6ICR - chains B and C of the 4 polymer chains in the assembly; structure by X-ray diffraction, 2.04 A resolution.

[Chain B (and C)]
Name: Coronin-like protein
Source organism: Leishmania donovani
Notes: chain C of this document is another copy of the same molecule, construct and numbering; everything in this record applies to it too
Reference sequence: Q3T1U8 (Q3T1U8_LEIDO); numbering as in UniProt (aligned over 459-510)
Amino-acid sequence (53 residues; numbered 458 to 510; the number before each row is that of its first residue):
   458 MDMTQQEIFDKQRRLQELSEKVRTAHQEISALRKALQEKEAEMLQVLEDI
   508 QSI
Construct notes: initiating methionine (458); engineered mutation Ala482 (Cys in Q3T1U8), Ser509 (Thr in Q3T1U8)

[Chain B / chain C interface]
Pairs across the interface - 11 pairs, chain B then chain C:
  Met458(B) - Gln462(C)
  Asp459(B) - Gln462(C)  hydrogen bond (backbone-side chain)
  Met460(B) - Gln462(C)
  Ile465(B) - Thr461(C)
  Ile465(B) - Gln462(C)
  Ile465(B) - Ile465(C)  hydrophobic
  Lys468(B) - Ile465(C)
  Glu497(B) - Leu493(C)
  Glu497(B) - Glu497(C)
  Leu504(B) - Met500(C)  hydrophobic
  Ile507(B) - Leu504(C)  hydrophobic
Interface residues without a listed pair, chain B (10 interface residues in all): Leu472, Met500
Interface residues without a listed pair, chain C (8 interface residues in all): Lys468

[In short]
10 residues of chain B face 8 of chain C across their interface; the contacts include 1 hydrogen bond. The
hydrogen-bonded pair is Asp459(B)-Gln462(C).
Both chains are Coronin-like protein (Leishmania donovani). Entry 6ICR (LdCoroCC mutant- C482A) was determined
by X-ray diffraction (same publication as 6ADO, 6ADZ and 6AH6).
